Entry 3ZDY (X-ray diffraction, 2.45 A resolution); this record covers chains A and L of the 5 polymer chains in the assembly.

== Chain A ==
Molecule: Integrin alpha-iib
Organism: Homo sapiens
UniProt: P08514 (ITA2B_HUMAN); residues 1-457 here correspond to UniProt positions 32-488 (UniProt number = residue number + 31)
Chain sequence (457 residues; each row starts with the number of its first residue):
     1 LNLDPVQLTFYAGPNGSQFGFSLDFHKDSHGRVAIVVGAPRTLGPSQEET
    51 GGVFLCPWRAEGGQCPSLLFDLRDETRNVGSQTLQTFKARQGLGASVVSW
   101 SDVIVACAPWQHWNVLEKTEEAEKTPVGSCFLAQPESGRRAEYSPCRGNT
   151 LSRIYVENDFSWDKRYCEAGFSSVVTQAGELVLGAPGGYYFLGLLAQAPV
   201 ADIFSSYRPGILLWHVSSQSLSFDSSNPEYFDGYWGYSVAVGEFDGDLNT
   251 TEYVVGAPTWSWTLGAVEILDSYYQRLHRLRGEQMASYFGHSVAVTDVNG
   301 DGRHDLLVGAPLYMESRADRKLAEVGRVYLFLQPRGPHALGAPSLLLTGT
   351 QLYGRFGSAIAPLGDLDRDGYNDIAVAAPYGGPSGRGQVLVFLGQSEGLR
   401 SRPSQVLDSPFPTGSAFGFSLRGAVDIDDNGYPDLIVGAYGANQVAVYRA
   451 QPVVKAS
Not modelled in the structure: 455-457
Disulfides: C56-C65, C107-C130, C146-C167
Ion coordination: Ca2+ site 1: E243, D245, D247, T250, E252; Ca2+ site 2: D297, N299, D301, R303, D305; Ca2+ site 3: D365, D367, D369, Y371, D373; Ca2+ site 4: D426, D428, N430, Y432, D434
UniProt features mapped onto this chain:
  - binding site (Ca(2+)): E243, D245, D247, T250, E252, D297, N299, D301, R303, D305, D365, D367, D369, Y371, D373, D426, D428, N430, Y432, D434
  - glycosylation (N-linked (GlcNAc...) asparagine): N15, N249

== Chain L ==
Molecule: 10E5 fab light chain
Organism: Mus musculus
Notes: antibody fragment or engineered binder
Chain sequence (214 residues; row label = number of the first residue in the row):
     1 DILMTQSPSSMSVSLGDTVSITCHASQGISSNIGWLQQKPGKSFMGLIYY
    51 GTNLVDGVPSRFSGSGSGADYSLTISSLDSEDFADYYCVQYAQLPYTFGG
   101 GTKLEIKRADAAPTVSIFPPSSEQLTSGGASVVCFLNNFYPKDINVKWKI
   151 DGSERQNGVLNSWTDQDSKDSTYSMSSTLTLTKDEYERHNSYTCEATHKT
   201 STSPIVKSFNRNEC
Disulfides: C23-C88, C134-C194

== Chain A / chain L interface ==
Pairs across the interface (19; chain A residue first):
  R77(A) - N32(L)  hydrogen bond
  R77(A) - Y50(L)
  R77(A) - Y91(L)
  N78(A) - S30(L)
  N78(A) - N32(L)  hydrogen bond (backbone-side chain)
  V79(A) - N32(L)
  V79(A) - Y91(L)
  V79(A) - A92(L)
  G80(A) - Y91(L)  hydrogen bond (backbone-backbone)
  G80(A) - A92(L)  hydrogen bond (backbone-backbone)
  G80(A) - L94(L)
  S81(A) - A92(L)  hydrogen bond (backbone-backbone)
  S81(A) - Q93(L)
  S81(A) - L94(L)  hydrogen bond (side chain-backbone)
  R208(A) - Y49(L)
  R208(A) - N53(L)
  P209(A) - Y50(L)
  G210(A) - Y50(L)  hydrogen bond (backbone-side chain)
  I211(A) - Y50(L)  hydrophobic
Interface residues without a listed pair, chain L (10 interface residues in all): D56

== Summary ==
9 residues of chain A and 10 residues of chain L are in contact; the contacts include 7 hydrogen bonds. Among
the polar pairs are R77(A)-N32(L), N78(A)-N32(L) and S81(A)-L94(L). Curated annotation (UniProt) lists 20
Ca2+-binding residues on chain A.
Chain A is Integrin alpha-iib (Homo sapiens) and chain L is 10E5 fab light chain (Mus musculus); the
structure, Integrin alphaIIB beta3 headpiece and RGD peptide complex, was determined by X-ray diffraction,
deposited together with 3ZDX, 3ZDZ, 3ZE0, 3ZE1 and 3ZE2.
